8F95 - chains H and L of the 3 polymer chains in the assembly; structure by X-ray diffraction, 2.45 A resolution.

[Chain H]
Protein: Ky15.2 Antibody, heavy chain
Source organism: Mus musculus
Notes: antibody fragment or engineered binder
Chain sequence (226 residues; row label = number of the first residue in the row; a row labelled like 82A-82C holds insertion residues (82A, then the next letters in order)):
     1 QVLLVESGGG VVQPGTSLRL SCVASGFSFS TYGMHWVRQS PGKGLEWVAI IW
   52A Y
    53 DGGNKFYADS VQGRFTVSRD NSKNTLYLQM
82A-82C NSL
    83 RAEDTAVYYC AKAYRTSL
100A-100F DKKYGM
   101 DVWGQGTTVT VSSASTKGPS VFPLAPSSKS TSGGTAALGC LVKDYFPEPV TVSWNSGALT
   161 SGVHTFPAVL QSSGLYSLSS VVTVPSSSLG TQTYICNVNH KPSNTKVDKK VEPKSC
Disulfides: Cys22-Cys92, Cys140-Cys196

[Chain L]
Protein: Ky15.2 Antibody, light chain
Source organism: Mus musculus
Notes: antibody fragment or engineered binder
Chain sequence (213 residues; numbered 1 to 214; 1 number in that range is skipped by the numbering (no residue carries it; nothing is unmodelled there); the number before each row is that of its first residue):
     1 DIQMTQSPST LSASVGDRVT ITCRASQSIA SWLAWYQQKP GKAPKLLIYK ASSLESGVPS
    61 RFSGSGSGTE FTLTISSLHP DDFATYFCQQ FTSY
    96 WTFGQGTKVE IKRTVAAPSV FIFPPSDEQL KSGTASVVCL LNNFYPREAK VQWKVDNALQ
   156 SGNSQESVTE QDSKDSTYSL SSTLTLSKAD YEKHKVYACE VTHQGLSSPV TKSFNRGEC
Disulfides: Cys23-Cys88, Cys134-Cys194

[Interface between chain H and chain L]
Contacting residue pairs (77; chain H residue first):
  His35(H) - Trp96(L)
  Gln39(H) - Gln38(L)  hydrogen bond
  Gln39(H) - Phe87(L)
  Leu45(H) - Phe87(L)  hydrophobic
  Leu45(H) - Phe98(L)
  Trp47(H) - Tyr94(L)  hydrophobic
  Trp47(H) - Trp96(L)
  Ile50(H) - Trp96(L)  hydrophobic
  Tyr59(H) - Tyr94(L)
  Tyr91(H) - Gln38(L)
  Tyr91(H) - Ala43(L)  hydrophobic
  Tyr96(H) - Leu46(L)  hydrophobic
  Tyr96(H) - Tyr49(L)
  Tyr96(H) - Glu55(L)  hydrogen bond
  Asp100A(H) - Trp32(L)
  Asp100A(H) - Lys50(L)  salt bridge
  Lys100C(H) - Trp32(L)
  Lys100C(H) - Phe91(L)
  Lys100C(H) - Thr92(L)  hydrogen bond (side chain-backbone)
  Tyr100D(H) - Tyr49(L)
  Tyr100D(H) - Phe91(L)
  Tyr100D(H) - Trp96(L)  hydrogen bond (backbone-side chain)
  Gly100E(H) - Tyr49(L)  hydrogen bond (backbone-side chain)
  Gly100E(H) - Phe91(L)
  Gly100E(H) - Trp96(L)
  Met100F(H) - Tyr36(L)  hydrogen bond (backbone-side chain)
  Met100F(H) - Leu46(L)
  Met100F(H) - Gln89(L)  hydrogen bond
  Met100F(H) - Trp96(L)
  Asp101(H) - Leu46(L)
  Trp103(H) - Tyr36(L)  hydrogen bond
  Trp103(H) - Pro44(L)
  Trp103(H) - Phe98(L)  hydrophobic
  Gly104(H) - Ala43(L)
  Val121(H) - Glu123(L)
  Phe122(H) - Ser121(L)
  Phe122(H) - Glu123(L)
  Phe122(H) - Gln124(L)
  Pro123(H) - Ser121(L)
  Pro123(H) - Glu123(L)
  Leu124(H) - Phe118(L)  hydrophobic
  Leu124(H) - Val133(L)  hydrophobic
  Ala125(H) - Phe118(L)
  Lys129(H) - Phe116(L)
  Lys129(H) - Ile117(L)  hydrogen bond (backbone-backbone)
  Lys129(H) - Ser208(L)  hydrogen bond (side chain-backbone)
  Lys129(H) - Phe209(L)
  Ser130(H) - Phe116(L)
  Ser130(H) - Phe118(L)
  Thr131(H) - Phe116(L)
  Ser132(H) - Phe116(L)
  Ala137(H) - Phe116(L)  hydrophobic
  Ala137(H) - Phe118(L)
  Leu141(H) - Ser131(L)
  Lys143(H) - Gln124(L)
  Lys143(H) - Ser131(L)
  His164(H) - Asn137(L)
  His164(H) - Asn138(L)
  His164(H) - Ser174(L)
  Phe166(H) - Leu135(L)  hydrophobic
  Phe166(H) - Ser162(L)
  Phe166(H) - Thr164(L)
  Phe166(H) - Ser174(L)
  Phe166(H) - Leu175(L)
  Phe166(H) - Ser176(L)
  Pro167(H) - Ser162(L)  hydrogen bond (backbone-side chain)
  Pro167(H) - Val163(L)
  Val169(H) - Gln160(L)
  Val169(H) - Glu161(L)
  Val169(H) - Ser162(L)
  Gln171(H) - Gln160(L)
  Val181(H) - Leu135(L)  hydrophobic
  Lys209(H) - Glu123(L)  salt bridge
  Lys214(H) - Pro120(L)
  Lys214(H) - Cys214(L)  hydrogen bond (side chain-backbone)
  Cys216(H) - Glu213(L)
  Cys216(H) - Cys214(L)  hydrogen bond
Interface residues without a listed pair, chain H (45 interface residues in all): Val37, Glu46, Phe58, Lys100B, Leu138, Leu170, Ser172, Thr183
Interface residues without a listed pair, chain L (48 interface residues in all): Lys42, Ser114, Val115, Pro119, Ser127, Thr129, Thr180, Lys207

[Overview]
45 residues of chain H and 48 residues of chain L are in contact, with 13 hydrogen bonds and 2 salt bridges.
Polar pairs include Asp100A(H)-Lys50(L), Lys209(H)-Glu123(L) and Gln39(H)-Gln38(L).
Here chain H is Ky15.2 Antibody, heavy chain and chain L is Ky15.2 Antibody, light chain, both from Mus
musculus. Entry 8F95 (Crystal structure of Ky15.2 Fab in complex with circumsporozoite protein DND peptide)
was determined by X-ray diffraction together with 8F9E, 8F9F, 8F9S, 8F9T, 8F9U, 8FA6 and 11 further entries
from the same study.
